Entry 7T9P (electron microscopy, 2.00 A resolution); this record covers chains A and D of the 4 polymer chains in the assembly.

Chain A:
Name: viral protein 1
Organism: enterovirus D68
Reference sequence: A0A097BW12 (A0A097BW12_HED68); residues 1-296 here correspond to UniProt positions 565-860 (UniProt number = residue number + 564)
Chain sequence (296 residues; numbered 1 to 296; the number before each row is that of its first residue):
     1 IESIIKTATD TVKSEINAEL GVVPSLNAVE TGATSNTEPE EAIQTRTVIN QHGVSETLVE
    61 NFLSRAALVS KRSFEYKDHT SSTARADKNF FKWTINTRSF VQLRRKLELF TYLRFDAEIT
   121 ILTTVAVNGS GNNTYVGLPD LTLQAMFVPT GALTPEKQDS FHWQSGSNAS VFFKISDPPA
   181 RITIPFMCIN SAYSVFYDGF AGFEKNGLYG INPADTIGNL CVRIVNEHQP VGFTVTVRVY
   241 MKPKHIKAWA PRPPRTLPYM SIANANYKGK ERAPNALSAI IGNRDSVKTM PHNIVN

Chain D:
Name: viral protein 4
Organism: enterovirus D68
Reference sequence: A0A097BW12 (A0A097BW12_HED68); residues 1-68 here correspond to UniProt positions 2-69 (UniProt number = residue number + 1)
Chain sequence (68 residues; row label = number of the first residue in the row):
     1 GAQVTRQQTG THENANIATN GSHITYNQIN FYKDSYAASA SKQDFSQDPS KFTEPVVEGL
    61 KAGAPVLK
Unresolved in the structure: 1-28, 68

Chain A / chain D interface:
Residue-residue contacts (44; chain A residue first):
  I1(A) with Q47(D); D48(D), hydrogen bond (backbone-side chain); S50(D), hydrogen bond (backbone-side chain)
  E2(A) with Q47(D); D48(D)
  S3(A) with F45(D); S46(D); Q47(D), hydrogen bond (backbone-backbone)
  I4(A) with F45(D)
  I5(A) with F45(D), hydrogen bond (backbone-backbone); Q47(D)
  K6(A) with F45(D)
  V22(A) with G63(D)
  V23(A) with G63(D), hydrogen bond (backbone-backbone)
  P24(A) with G63(D)
  A28(A) with V66(D), hydrophobic; L67(D), hydrophobic
  T31(A) with V56(D); L67(D)
  A33(A) with T53(D); L60(D), hydrophobic
  T34(A) with T53(D), hydrogen bond (backbone-backbone)
  N36(A) with E54(D); L60(D)
  E41(A) with A62(D)
  S55(A) with F45(D)
  L58(A) with K42(D); D44(D)
  E60(A) with A40(D); S41(D), hydrogen bond (side chain-backbone); K42(D)
  N61(A) with K42(D), hydrogen bond
  S64(A) with A40(D)
  D116(A) with Y36(D)
  T183(A) with Y36(D)
  P185(A) with Y36(D)
  K244(A) with Y36(D); A37(D), hydrogen bond (side chain-backbone); A38(D), hydrogen bond (side chain-backbone)
  H245(A) with Y36(D); A38(D), hydrogen bond (side chain-backbone); S39(D), hydrogen bond (side chain-backbone); S41(D)
  P251(A) with F52(D)
Other interface residues (no listed pair), chain A (31 interface residues in all): G21, N27, G32, V54, I184
Other interface residues (no listed pair), chain D (25 interface residues in all): S35, P55, P65

Overview:
Chain A and chain D form an interface of 31 and 25 residues respectively; the contacts include 12 hydrogen
bonds. Polar contacts include I1(A)-D48(D), I1(A)-S50(D) and E60(A)-S41(D).
Chain A is viral protein 1 and chain D is viral protein 4, both from enterovirus D68; the structure, Cryo-EM
structure of Human Enterovirus D68 US/MO/14-18947 strain native virion, was determined by electron microscopy.
